PDB entry 8Z4J | electron microscopy, 2.97 A resolution | chains E and M of the 13 polymer chains in the assembly

== Chain E ==
Protein: Protein structure
Amino-acid sequence (200 residues; each row starts with the number of its first residue):
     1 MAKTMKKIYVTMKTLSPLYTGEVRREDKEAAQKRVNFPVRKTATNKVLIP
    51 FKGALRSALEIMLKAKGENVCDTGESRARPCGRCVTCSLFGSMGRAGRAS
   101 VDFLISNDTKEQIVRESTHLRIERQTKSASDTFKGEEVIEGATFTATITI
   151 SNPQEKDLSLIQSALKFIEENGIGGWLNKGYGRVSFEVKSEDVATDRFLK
Not modelled in the structure: 1, 200
Ion coordination: Zn2+: Cys71, Cys81, Cys84, Cys87

== Chain M ==
Molecule: 60-nt RNA strand
Sequence (60 nucleotides; each row starts with the number of its first residue; note: 1 number in that range is skipped by the numbering (no residue carries it; nothing is unmodelled there); numbers below 1 keep their minus sign (G-10 is residue -10)):
   -10 GGUUAAAACU
     1 CUUCUCAUGCUGGAUUCGAAAUUAGGUGCGCUUCGCGUUUAAGUCCCAUA
Not modelled in the structure: -10, 30-50

== Chain E / chain M interface ==
Residue-residue contacts - 58 pairs, chain E then chain M:
  Tyr19(E) - A7(M)  phosphate contact
  Thr20(E) - A7(M)  hydrogen bond to the phosphate
  Gly21(E) - C6(M)  sugar contact
  Gly21(E) - A7(M)  hydrogen bond to the phosphate
  Glu22(E) - C6(M)  base contact
  Val23(E) - C6(M)  sugar contact
  Lys28(E) - C6(M)  base contact
  Phe37(E) - U8(M)  base contact
  Phe37(E) - G9(M)  base contact
  Phe37(E) - C10(M)  base contact
  Arg40(E) - C6(M)  salt bridge to the phosphate
  Pro50(E) - U5(M)  phosphate contact
  Pro50(E) - C6(M)  phosphate contact
  Lys52(E) - U3(M)  salt bridge to the phosphate
  Lys52(E) - C4(M)  salt bridge to the phosphate
  Gly53(E) - U5(M)  sugar contact
  Ala54(E) - U5(M)  base contact
  Arg56(E) - U3(M)  hydrogen bond to the phosphate
  Arg56(E) - C4(M)  salt bridge to the phosphate
  Ser57(E) - U5(M)  hydrogen bond to the base
  Thr73(E) - C4(M)  sugar contact
  Pro80(E) - U3(M)  sugar contact
  Phe90(E) - U3(M)  phosphate contact
  Phe90(E) - C4(M)  phosphate contact
  Gly91(E) - U3(M)  sugar contact
  Ser92(E) - U2(M)  hydrogen bond to the sugar
  Ser92(E) - U3(M)  sugar contact
  Met93(E) - U2(M)  base contact
  Met93(E) - U3(M)  base contact
  Arg95(E) - U2(M)  hydrogen bond to the sugar
  Ala96(E) - U2(M)  phosphate contact
  Gly97(E) - U3(M)  hydrogen bond to the phosphate
  Thr118(E) - G12(M)  base contact
  His119(E) - G12(M)  phosphate contact
  Leu120(E) - C10(M)  hydrogen bond to the sugar
  Leu120(E) - U11(M)  phosphate contact
  Leu120(E) - G12(M)  hydrogen bond to the phosphate
  Leu120(E) - G13(M)  sugar contact
  Arg121(E) - G9(M)  base contact
  Arg121(E) - C10(M)  hydrogen bond to the base
  Arg121(E) - U11(M)  phosphate contact
  Ile122(E) - U11(M)  hydrogen bond to the phosphate
  Ile122(E) - G13(M)  sugar contact
  Arg124(E) - U11(M)  salt bridge to the phosphate
  Lys127(E) - U11(M)  hydrogen bond to the base
  Lys127(E) - G13(M)  hydrogen bond to the sugar
  Lys127(E) - A14(M)  sugar contact
  Ser128(E) - G13(M)  sugar contact
  Ala129(E) - G13(M)  base contact
  Thr132(E) - G12(M)  base contact
  Phe133(E) - C10(M)  base contact
  Gly174(E) - A7(M)  sugar contact
  Gly175(E) - A7(M)  phosphate contact
  Gly175(E) - U8(M)  phosphate contact
  Trp176(E) - U8(M)  hydrogen bond to the phosphate
  Leu177(E) - U8(M)  hydrogen bond to the phosphate
  Asn178(E) - U8(M)  phosphate contact
  Asn178(E) - G9(M)  hydrogen bond to the phosphate
Interface residues without a listed pair, chain E (41 interface residues in all): Asp131, Lys179

== Summary ==
41 residues of chain E and 13 residues of chain M are in contact, with 16 hydrogen bonds and 5 salt bridges.
Among the polar pairs are Ser57(E)-U5(M), Arg121(E)-C10(M) and Lys127(E)-U11(M). The Zn2+ site is built by
Cys71(E), Cys81(E), Cys84(E) and Cys87(E).
Here chain E is Protein structure and chain M is a 60-nt RNA strand. Entry 8Z4J (Cryo-EM structure of
CTR-bound type VII CRISPR-Cas complex at substrate-engaged state II) was determined by electron microscopy,
deposited together with 8YHD, 8YHE, 8Z4L, 8Z99, 8Z9C and 8Z9E.
